PDB entry 6UD4 | electron microscopy, 3.30 A resolution | chains B and G of the 8 polymer chains in the assembly

# Chain B
Molecule: Glutamate receptor 2
Source organism: Rattus norvegicus
Reference sequence: P19491 (GRIA2_RAT); residues -20 to 847 here correspond to UniProt positions 1-868 (UniProt number = residue number + 21)
Sequence (889 residues; each row starts with the number of its first residue; numbers below 1 keep their minus sign (Met-20 is residue -20)):
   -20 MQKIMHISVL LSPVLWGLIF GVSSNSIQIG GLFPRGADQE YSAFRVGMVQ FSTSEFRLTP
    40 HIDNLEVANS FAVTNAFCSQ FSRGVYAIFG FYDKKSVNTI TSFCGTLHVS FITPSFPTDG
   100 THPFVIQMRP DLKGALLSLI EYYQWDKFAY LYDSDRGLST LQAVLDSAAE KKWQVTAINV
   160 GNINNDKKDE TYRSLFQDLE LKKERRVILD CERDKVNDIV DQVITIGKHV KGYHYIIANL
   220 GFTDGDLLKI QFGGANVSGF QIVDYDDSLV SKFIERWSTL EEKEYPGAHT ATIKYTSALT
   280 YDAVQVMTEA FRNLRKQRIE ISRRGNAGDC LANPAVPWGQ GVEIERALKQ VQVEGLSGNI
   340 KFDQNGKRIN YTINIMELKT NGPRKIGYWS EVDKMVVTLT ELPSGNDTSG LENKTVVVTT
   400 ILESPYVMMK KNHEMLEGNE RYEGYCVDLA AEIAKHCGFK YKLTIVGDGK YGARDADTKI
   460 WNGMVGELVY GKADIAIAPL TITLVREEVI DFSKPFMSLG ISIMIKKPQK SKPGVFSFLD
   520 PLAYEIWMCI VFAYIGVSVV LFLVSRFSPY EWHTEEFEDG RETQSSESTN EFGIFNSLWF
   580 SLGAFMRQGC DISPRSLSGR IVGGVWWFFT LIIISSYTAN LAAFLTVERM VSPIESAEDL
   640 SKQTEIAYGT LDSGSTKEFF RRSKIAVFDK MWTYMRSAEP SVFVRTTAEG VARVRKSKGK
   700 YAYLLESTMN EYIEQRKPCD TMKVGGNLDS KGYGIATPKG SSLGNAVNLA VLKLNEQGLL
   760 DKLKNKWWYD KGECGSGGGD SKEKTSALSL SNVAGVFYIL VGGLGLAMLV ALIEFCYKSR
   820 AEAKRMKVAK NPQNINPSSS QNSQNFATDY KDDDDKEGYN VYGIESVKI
Not modelled in the structure: -20 to 393, 549-594, 777-783, 825-868
Differences from the reference sequence: conflict Arg586 (Gln607 in P19491); expression tag (848-868)
Disulfide bonds: Cys718-Cys773
Small-molecule neighbours: ZK1 ({[7-morpholin-4-yl-2,3-dioxo-6-(trifluoromethyl)-3,4-dihydroquinoxalin-1(2H)-yl]methyl}phosphonic acid): Glu402, Tyr405, Tyr450, Pro478, Leu479, Thr480, Arg485, Gly653, Ser654, Thr655, Thr686, Glu705, Thr707, Met708, Tyr732
Curated features (UniProtKB/Swiss-Prot):
  - region: Ala846, Thr847 (Required for interaction with IQSEC1)
  - binding site (L-glutamate): Pro478, Thr480, Arg485, Ser654, Thr655, Glu705
  - site: Arg453 (Interaction with the cone snail toxin Con-ikot-ikot), Ile633 (Crucial to convey clamshell closure to channel opening), Arg660 (Interaction with the cone snail toxin Con-ikot-ikot), Lys752 (Interaction with the cone snail toxin Con-ikot-ikot)
  - modified residue (Phosphoserine): Ser662, Ser696, Ser839, Ser842
  - lipidation (S-palmitoyl cysteine): Cys589, Cys815
  - glycosylation (N-linked (GlcNAc...) asparagine): Asn235, Asn349, Asn385, Asn392
What the authors report for this chain:
  - specificity-determining residues: Glu524, Met527, Cys528, Leu789, Ala793 (by similarity / conservation)

# Chain G
Molecule: Protein cornichon homolog 3
Source organism: Mus musculus
Reference sequence: Q6ZWS4 (CNIH3_MOUSE); residues 1-160 here = UniProt positions 1-160
Sequence (174 residues; numbered 1 to 174; the number before each row is that of its first residue):
     1 MAFTFAAFCY MLSLVLCAAL IFFAIWHIIA FDELRTDFKS PIDQCNPVHA RERLRNIERI
    61 CFLLRKLVLP EYSIHSLFCI MFLCAQEWLT LGLNVPLLFY HFWRYFHCPA DSSELAYDPP
   121 VVMNADTLSY CQKEAWCKLA FYLLSFFYYL YCMIYTLVSS GGRGGTETSQ VAPA
Not modelled in the structure: 1, 38-49, 111-125, 161-174
Differences from the reference sequence: linker (161-165); expression tag (166-174)

# Chain B / chain G interface
Contacting residue pairs (20):
  Glu524(B) with Phe5(G)
  Met527(B) with Phe5(G), hydrophobic
  Cys528(B) with Phe5(G); Phe8(G), hydrophobic
  Phe531(B) with Phe5(G), hydrophobic; Cys9(G), hydrophobic; Leu12(G); Met81(G), hydrophobic; Cys84(G), hydrophobic
  Ala532(B) with Phe8(G), hydrophobic
  Ile534(B) with Leu77(G), hydrophobic
  Val538(B) with Ile74(G), hydrophobic
  Phe541(B) with Leu69(G), hydrophobic
  Leu542(B) with Leu16(G), hydrophobic; Pro70(G), hydrophobic
  Arg545(B) with Lys66(G), hydrogen bond (side chain-backbone); Leu67(G); Pro70(G)
  Phe546(B) with Phe23(G), hydrophobic; Leu67(G), hydrophobic
Interface residues without a listed pair, chain B (12 interface residues in all): Gly535
Interface residues without a listed pair, chain G (17 interface residues in all): Phe3, Phe22, Val68

# Overview
Chain B and chain G form an interface of 12 and 17 residues respectively; the contacts include 1 hydrogen
bond. The hydrogen-bonded pair is Arg545(B)-Lys66(G). Chain B binds compound ZK1. Curated annotation (UniProt)
lists 6 L-glutamate-binding residues on chain B. The paper reports specificity determinants Glu524(B),
Met527(B) and Cys528(B) among others.
Here chain B is Glutamate receptor 2 (Rattus norvegicus) and chain G is Protein cornichon homolog 3 (Mus
musculus). Entry 6UD4 (GluA2 in complex with its auxiliary subunit CNIH3 in AS map II - (LBD-TMD-C3(AS) II)-
with ...) was determined by electron microscopy together with 6PEQ, 6U5S, 6U6I, 6UCB and 6UD8 from the same
study.
